PDB entry 1X13 | X-ray diffraction, 1.90 A resolution | chains A and B

== Chain A (and B) ==
Name: NAD(P) transhydrogenase subunit alpha
Source organism: Escherichia coli
Notes: EC 1.6.1.2; fragment: NAD(H)-binding domain; chain B of this document is another copy of the same molecule, construct and numbering; everything in this record applies to it too
UniProt: P07001 (PNTA_ECOLI); residues 1002-1394 here correspond to UniProt positions 2-394 (UniProt number = residue number - 1000)
Chain sequence (401 residues; numbered 994 to 1394; the number before each row is that of its first residue):
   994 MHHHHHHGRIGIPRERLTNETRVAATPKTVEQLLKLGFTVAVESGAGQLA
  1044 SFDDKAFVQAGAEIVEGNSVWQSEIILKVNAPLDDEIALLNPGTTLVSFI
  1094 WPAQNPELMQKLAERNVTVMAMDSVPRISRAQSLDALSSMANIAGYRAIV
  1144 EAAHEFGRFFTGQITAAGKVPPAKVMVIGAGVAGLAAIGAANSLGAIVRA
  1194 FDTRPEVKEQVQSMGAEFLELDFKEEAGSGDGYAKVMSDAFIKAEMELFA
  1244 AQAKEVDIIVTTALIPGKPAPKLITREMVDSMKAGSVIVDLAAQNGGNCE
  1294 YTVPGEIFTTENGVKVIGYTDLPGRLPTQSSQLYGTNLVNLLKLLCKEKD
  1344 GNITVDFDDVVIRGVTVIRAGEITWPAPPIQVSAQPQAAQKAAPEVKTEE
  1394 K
Unresolved in the structure: 994-1000, 1215-1222, 1377-1394 (chain B: 994-998, 1216-1230, 1378-1394)
Sequence notes: expression tag (994-1001)
Swiss-Prot annotation at these positions:
  - binding site (NAD(+)): Arg1120 to Ser1122, Val1175, Asp1195 to Arg1197, Glu1238, Leu1257

== Interface between chain A and chain B ==
Contacting residue pairs - 67 pairs, chain A then chain B:
  Ser1044(A) - Ala1277(B)
  Ser1044(A) - Gly1278(B)
  Gln1125(A) - Ala1159(B)
  Ser1126(A) - Ala1159(B)
  Ser1132(A) - Ala1160(B)
  Asn1135(A) - Phe1152(B)
  Asn1135(A) - Gln1156(B)  hydrogen bond
  Ile1136(A) - Phe1152(B)  hydrophobic
  Tyr1139(A) - Phe1152(B)  hydrophobic
  Tyr1139(A) - Phe1153(B)  hydrogen bond (side chain-backbone)
  Tyr1139(A) - Thr1154(B)
  Arg1140(A) - Ala1146(B)  hydrogen bond (side chain-backbone)
  Arg1140(A) - His1147(B)  hydrogen bond (side chain-backbone)
  Arg1140(A) - Phe1149(B)
  Val1143(A) - Ala1146(B)
  Val1143(A) - His1147(B)
  Glu1144(A) - His1147(B)  salt bridge
  Ala1146(A) - Arg1140(B)  hydrogen bond (backbone-side chain)
  Ala1146(A) - Val1143(B)
  His1147(A) - Arg1140(B)  hydrogen bond (backbone-side chain)
  His1147(A) - Val1143(B)
  His1147(A) - Glu1144(B)  salt bridge
  His1147(A) - His1147(B)
  Phe1149(A) - Arg1140(B)
  Phe1149(A) - Leu1319(B)
  Gly1150(A) - Leu1319(B)
  Gly1150(A) - Pro1320(B)
  Gly1150(A) - Thr1321(B)  hydrogen bond (backbone-backbone)
  Gly1150(A) - Gln1322(B)  hydrogen bond (backbone-backbone)
  Arg1151(A) - Phe1045(B)
  Arg1151(A) - Leu1319(B)
  Arg1151(A) - Thr1321(B)
  Arg1151(A) - Gln1322(B)
  Phe1152(A) - Asn1135(B)
  Phe1152(A) - Ile1136(B)  hydrophobic
  Phe1152(A) - Tyr1139(B)  hydrophobic
  Phe1152(A) - Leu1319(B)  hydrophobic
  Phe1152(A) - Gln1322(B)  hydrogen bond (backbone-side chain)
  Phe1153(A) - Tyr1139(B)  hydrogen bond (backbone-side chain)
  Gln1156(A) - Asn1135(B)
  Thr1158(A) - Leu1326(B)
  Ala1159(A) - Gln1125(B)
  Ala1159(A) - Ser1126(B)
  Ala1160(A) - Ser1132(B)
  Ala1160(A) - Leu1326(B)
  Ala1160(A) - Thr1329(B)
  Ala1160(A) - Asn1330(B)
  Val1163(A) - Gln1322(B)
  Ser1186(A) - Ser1186(B)  hydrogen bond (side chain-backbone)
  Leu1187(A) - Ser1186(B)
  Leu1187(A) - Leu1187(B)  hydrophobic
  Ala1277(A) - Ser1044(B)
  Gly1278(A) - Ser1044(B)
  Leu1319(A) - Phe1149(B)
  Leu1319(A) - Gly1150(B)
  Leu1319(A) - Arg1151(B)
  Leu1319(A) - Phe1152(B)  hydrophobic
  Pro1320(A) - Gly1150(B)
  Thr1321(A) - Gly1150(B)  hydrogen bond (backbone-backbone)
  Thr1321(A) - Arg1151(B)
  Gln1322(A) - Gly1150(B)  hydrogen bond (backbone-backbone)
  Gln1322(A) - Arg1151(B)
  Gln1322(A) - Phe1152(B)  hydrogen bond (side chain-backbone)
  Gln1322(A) - Val1163(B)
  Leu1326(A) - Ala1160(B)
  Thr1329(A) - Ala1160(B)
  Asn1330(A) - Ala1160(B)
Also at the interface, not in a pair above, chain A (37 interface residues in all): Lys1021, Phe1045, Thr1154, Arg1318
Also at the interface, not in a pair above, chain B (37 interface residues in all): Asp1046, Thr1158, Asn1333

== Overview ==
The chain A/chain B interface involves 37 residues from each chain; the contacts include 14 hydrogen bonds and
2 salt bridges. Polar contacts include Glu1144(A)-His1147(B), Asn1135(A)-Gln1156(B) and Tyr1139(A)-Phe1153(B).
Curated annotation (UniProt) lists 9 NAD+-binding residues on chain A.
Chain A and chain B are both NAD(P) transhydrogenase subunit alpha (Escherichia coli); the structure, Crystal
structure of E. coli transhydrogenase domain I, was determined by X-ray diffraction, deposited together with
1X14 and 1X15.
